PDB entry 8XOW | electron microscopy, 3.32 A resolution | chains f and U of the 36 polymer chains in the assembly

== Chain f ==
Name: Head-tail connector protein FII
Source organism: Escherichia phage Lambda
UniProtKB: P03714 (FII_LAMBD); residue numbers follow UniProt; this construct covers 1-117
Sequence (117 residues; row label = number of the first residue in the row):
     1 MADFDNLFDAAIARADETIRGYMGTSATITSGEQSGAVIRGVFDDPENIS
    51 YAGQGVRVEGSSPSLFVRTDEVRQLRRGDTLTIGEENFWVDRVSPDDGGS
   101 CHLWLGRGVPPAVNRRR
Disordered / not traced: 1-2, 117

== Chain U ==
Name: Tail tube terminator protein
Source organism: Escherichia phage Lambda
UniProtKB: P03732 (TTTP_LAMBD); residues 4-134 here correspond to UniProt positions 1-131 (UniProt number = residue number - 3)
Sequence (131 residues; each row starts with the number of its first residue):
     4 MKHTELRAAVLDALEKHDTGATFFDGRPAVFDEADFPAVAVYLTGAEYTG
    54 EELDSDTWQAELHIEVFLPAQVPDSELDAWMESRIYPVMSDIPALSDLIT
   104 SMVASGYDYRRDDDAGLWSSADLTYVITYEM

== Chain f / chain U interface ==
Pairs across the interface (29):
  Asn48(f) - Ala118(U)
  Asn48(f) - Leu120(U)
  Ser50(f) - Asp115(U)
  Ser50(f) - Trp121(U)  hydrogen bond
  Ala52(f) - Phe70(U)  hydrophobic
  Ala52(f) - Trp121(U)  hydrophobic
  Gln54(f) - Arg30(U)
  Gln54(f) - Tyr45(U)
  Gly55(f) - Arg30(U)
  Gly55(f) - Pro31(U)
  Val56(f) - Ala32(U)  hydrophobic
  Val56(f) - Phe34(U)  hydrophobic
  Arg57(f) - Val33(U)
  Arg57(f) - Phe34(U)  hydrogen bond (backbone-backbone)
  Val58(f) - Phe34(U)  hydrophobic
  Val58(f) - Leu120(U)
  Val58(f) - Trp121(U)
  Glu59(f) - Val33(U)
  Glu59(f) - Asp35(U)  hydrogen bond (side chain-backbone)
  Gly60(f) - Leu120(U)
  Arg77(f) - Gln74(U)
  Trp89(f) - Gln74(U)
  Asp91(f) - Gln74(U)  hydrogen bond
  Pro111(f) - Gln74(U)
  Pro111(f) - Val75(U)  hydrophobic
  Pro111(f) - Pro76(U)
  Ala112(f) - Pro76(U)  hydrophobic
  Ala112(f) - Glu79(U)
  Asn114(f) - Pro76(U)
Interface residues without a listed pair, chain U (18 interface residues in all): Glu36, Arg113

== In short ==
16 residues of chain f face 18 of chain U across their interface; the contacts include 4 hydrogen bonds. Polar
pairs include Ser50(f)-Trp121(U), Glu59(f)-Asp35(U) and Asp91(f)-Gln74(U).
Chain f is Head-tail connector protein FII and chain U is Tail tube terminator protein, both from Escherichia
phage Lambda; the structure, Mature virion portal of bacteriophage lambda, was determined by electron
microscopy, deposited together with 8XOT, 8XOU, 8XPM and 8XQB.
